7QJ0 - chains L and Z of the 16 polymer chains in the assembly; structure by electron microscopy, 5.32 A resolution (low resolution: residue-level contacts below are approximate; hydrogen-bond / salt-bridge calls are withheld).

Chain L:
Name: Gamma-tubulin complex component 6
Source organism: Homo sapiens
UniProtKB: Q96RT7 (GCP6_HUMAN); the construct has insertions or renumbered stretches relative to UniProt, so the offset changes along the chain: 1-608 = UniProt 1-608; 1474-1811 = UniProt 1482-1819
Chain sequence (1819 residues; each row starts with the number of its first residue; note: 865 numbers in that range are skipped by the numbering (no residue carries them; nothing is unmodelled there); a row labelled like 608A-608Z holds insertion residues (608A, then the next letters in order)):
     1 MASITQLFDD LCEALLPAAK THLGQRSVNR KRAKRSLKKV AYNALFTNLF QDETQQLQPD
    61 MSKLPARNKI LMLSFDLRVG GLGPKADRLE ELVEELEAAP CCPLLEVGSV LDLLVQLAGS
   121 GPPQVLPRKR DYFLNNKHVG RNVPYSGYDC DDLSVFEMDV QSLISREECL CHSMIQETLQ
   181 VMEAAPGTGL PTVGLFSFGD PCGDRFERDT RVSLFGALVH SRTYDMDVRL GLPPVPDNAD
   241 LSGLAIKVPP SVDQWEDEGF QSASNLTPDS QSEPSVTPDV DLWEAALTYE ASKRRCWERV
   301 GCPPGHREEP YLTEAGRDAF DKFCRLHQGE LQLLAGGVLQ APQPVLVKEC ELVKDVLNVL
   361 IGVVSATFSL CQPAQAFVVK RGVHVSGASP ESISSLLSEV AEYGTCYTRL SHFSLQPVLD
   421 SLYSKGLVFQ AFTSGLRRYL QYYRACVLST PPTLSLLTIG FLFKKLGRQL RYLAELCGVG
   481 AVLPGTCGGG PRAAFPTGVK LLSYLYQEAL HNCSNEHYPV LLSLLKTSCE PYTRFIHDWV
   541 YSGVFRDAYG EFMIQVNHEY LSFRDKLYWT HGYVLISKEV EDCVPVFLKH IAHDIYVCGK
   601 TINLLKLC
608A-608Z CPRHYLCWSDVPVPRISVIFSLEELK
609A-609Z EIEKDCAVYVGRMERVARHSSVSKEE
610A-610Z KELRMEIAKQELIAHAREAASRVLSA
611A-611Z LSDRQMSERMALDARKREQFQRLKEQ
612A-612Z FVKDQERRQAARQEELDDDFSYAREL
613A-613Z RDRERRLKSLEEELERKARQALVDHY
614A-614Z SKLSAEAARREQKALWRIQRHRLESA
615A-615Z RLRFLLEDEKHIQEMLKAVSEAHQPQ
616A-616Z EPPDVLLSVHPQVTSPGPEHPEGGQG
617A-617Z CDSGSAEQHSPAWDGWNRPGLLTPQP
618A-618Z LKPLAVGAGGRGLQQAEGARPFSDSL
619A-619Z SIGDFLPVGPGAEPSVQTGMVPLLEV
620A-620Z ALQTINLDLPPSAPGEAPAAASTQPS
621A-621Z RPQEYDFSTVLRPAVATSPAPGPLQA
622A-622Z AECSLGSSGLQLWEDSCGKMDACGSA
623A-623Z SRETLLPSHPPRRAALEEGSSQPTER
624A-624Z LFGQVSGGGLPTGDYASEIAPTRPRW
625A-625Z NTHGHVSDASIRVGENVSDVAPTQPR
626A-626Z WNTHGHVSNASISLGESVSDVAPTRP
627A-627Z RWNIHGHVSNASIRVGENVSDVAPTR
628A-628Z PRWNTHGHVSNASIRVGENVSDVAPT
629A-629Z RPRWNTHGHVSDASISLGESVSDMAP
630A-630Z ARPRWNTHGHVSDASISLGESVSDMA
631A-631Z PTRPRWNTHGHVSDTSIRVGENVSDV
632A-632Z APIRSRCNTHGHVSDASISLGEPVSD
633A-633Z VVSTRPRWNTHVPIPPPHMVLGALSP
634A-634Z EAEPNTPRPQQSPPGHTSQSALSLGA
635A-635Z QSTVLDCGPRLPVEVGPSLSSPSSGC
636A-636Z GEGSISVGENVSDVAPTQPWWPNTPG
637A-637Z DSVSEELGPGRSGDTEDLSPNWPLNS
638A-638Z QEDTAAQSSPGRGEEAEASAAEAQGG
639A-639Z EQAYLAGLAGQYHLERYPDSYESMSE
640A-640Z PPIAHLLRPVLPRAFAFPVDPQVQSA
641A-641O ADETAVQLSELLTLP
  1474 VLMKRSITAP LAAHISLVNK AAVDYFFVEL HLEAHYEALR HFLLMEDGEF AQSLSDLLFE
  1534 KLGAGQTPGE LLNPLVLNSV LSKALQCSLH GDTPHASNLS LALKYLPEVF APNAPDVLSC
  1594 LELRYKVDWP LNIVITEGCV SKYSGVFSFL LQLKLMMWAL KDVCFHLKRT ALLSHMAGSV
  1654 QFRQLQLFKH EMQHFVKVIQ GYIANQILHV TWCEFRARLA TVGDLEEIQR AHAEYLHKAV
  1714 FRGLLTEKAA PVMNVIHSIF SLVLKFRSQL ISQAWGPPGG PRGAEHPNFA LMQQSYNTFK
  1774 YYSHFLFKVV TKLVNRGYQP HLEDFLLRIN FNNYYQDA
Disordered / not traced: 1-281, 371-389, 418-424, 480-493, 557-565, 575-585, 608A-608Z, 609A-609Z, 610A-610Z, 611A-611Z, 612A-612Z, 613A-613Z, 614A-614Z, 615A-615Z, 616A-616Z, 617A-617Z, 618A-618Z, 619A-619Z, 620A-620Z, 621A-621Z, 622A-622Z, 623A-623Z, 624A-624Z, 625A-625Z, 626A-626Z, 627A-627Z, 628A-628Z, 629A-629Z, 630A-630Z, 631A-631Z, 632A-632Z, 633A-633Z, 634A-634Z, 635A-635Z, 636A-636Z, 637A-637Z, 638A-638Z, 639A-639Z, 640A-640Z, 641A-641O, 1536-1540, 1583-1587, 1645-1648, 1694-1697, 1744-1758, 1790-1791, 1808-1811

Chain Z:
Name: Tubulin gamma-1 chain
Source organism: Homo sapiens
UniProtKB: P23258 (TBG1_HUMAN); residues 1-451 here = UniProt positions 1-451
Chain sequence (451 residues; each row starts with the number of its first residue):
     1 MPREIITLQL GQCGNQIGFE FWKQLCAEHG ISPEGIVEEF ATEGTDRKDV FFYQADDEHY
    61 IPRAVLLDLE PRVIHSILNS PYAKLYNPEN IYLSEHGGGA GNNWASGFSQ GEKIHEDIFD
   121 IIDREADGSD SLEGFVLCHS IAGGTGSGLG SYLLERLNDR YPKKLVQTYS VFPNQDEMSD
   181 VVVQPYNSLL TLKRLTQNAD CVVVLDNTAL NRIATDRLHI QNPSFSQINQ LVSTIMSAST
   241 TTLRYPGYMN NDLIGLIASL IPTPRLHFLM TGYTPLTTDQ SVASVRKTTV LDVMRRLLQP
   301 KNVMVSTGRD RQTNHCYIAI LNIIQGEVDP TQVHKSLQRI RERKLANFIP WGPASIQVAL
   361 SRKSPYLPSA HRVSGLMMAN HTSISSLFER TCRQYDKLRK REAFLEQFRK EDMFKDNFDE
   421 MDTSREIVQQ LIDEYHAATR PDYISWGTQE Q
Disordered / not traced: 1-2, 42-44, 94-100, 178-179, 280-286, 307-312, 448-451
Curated features (UniProtKB/Swiss-Prot):
  - binding site (GTP): Ala142 to Gly148
  - modified residue: Ser131 (Phosphoserine)

Chain L / chain Z interface:
Contacting residue pairs (51):
  Met1518(L) with Tyr248(Z)
  Glu1519(L) with Tyr248(Z)
  Gly1521(L) with Gly247(Z); Tyr248(Z); Asn251(Z)
  Glu1522(L) with Arg3(Z); Arg47(Z); Asn251(Z)
  Gln1525(L) with Tyr248(Z)
  Cys1560(L) with Arg3(Z)
  Lys1634(L) with Ile254(Z)
  Val1653(L) with Trp446(Z)
  Arg1656(L) with Glu434(Z); Tyr443(Z); Trp446(Z)
  Gln1657(L) with Tyr443(Z)
  Gln1659(L) with Pro262(Z); Thr263(Z); Pro264(Z)
  His1663(L) with Pro262(Z)
  Glu1664(L) with Pro353(Z)
  His1667(L) with Pro353(Z); Ala354(Z); Ser355(Z)
  Lys1670(L) with Asn250(Z); Ser259(Z); Gln357(Z)
  Asn1678(L) with Pro330(Z); His334(Z)
  Leu1681(L) with Tyr248(Z)
  His1682(L) with Pro330(Z); Leu360(Z)
  Val1683(L) with Pro330(Z)
  Cys1686(L) with Pro330(Z)
  Lys1773(L) with Pro353(Z)
  Glu1796(L) with Gln338(Z)
  Asp1797(L) with His334(Z)
  Leu1800(L) with Leu337(Z); Gln338(Z); Arg341(Z)
  Arg1801(L) with Leu337(Z); Val358(Z)
  Asn1803(L) with Arg341(Z)
  Phe1804(L) with Arg341(Z); Ser355(Z); Ile356(Z)
  Asn1805(L) with Arg341(Z); Lys344(Z); Phe348(Z); Pro350(Z)
  Asn1806(L) with Gly352(Z)
Other interface residues (no listed pair), chain L (34 interface residues in all): Asp1520, Phe1638, Lys1641, Phe1655, Gln1666
Other interface residues (no listed pair), chain Z (37 interface residues in all): Lys163, Lys164, Asp200, Ala258, Ile261, Thr331, Ile444

Overview:
Chain L and chain Z form an interface of 34 and 37 residues respectively. From UniProt: 7 GTP-binding residues
on chain Z.
Chain L is Gamma-tubulin complex component 6 and chain Z is Tubulin gamma-1 chain, both from Homo sapiens; the
structure, Structure of recombinant human gamma-Tubulin Ring Complex 6-spoked assembly intermediate (spokes
7-12), was determined by electron microscopy, deposited together with 7QJ1, 7QJ2, 7QJ3, 7QJ4, 7QJD and 7QJE.
